Entry 8CK1 (electron microscopy, 3.90 A resolution); this record covers chains D and E of the 6 polymer chains in the assembly.

# Chain D
Protein: Tail fibers Dpo36
Organism: Bacteriophage sp
Chain sequence (828 residues; each row starts with the number of its first residue):
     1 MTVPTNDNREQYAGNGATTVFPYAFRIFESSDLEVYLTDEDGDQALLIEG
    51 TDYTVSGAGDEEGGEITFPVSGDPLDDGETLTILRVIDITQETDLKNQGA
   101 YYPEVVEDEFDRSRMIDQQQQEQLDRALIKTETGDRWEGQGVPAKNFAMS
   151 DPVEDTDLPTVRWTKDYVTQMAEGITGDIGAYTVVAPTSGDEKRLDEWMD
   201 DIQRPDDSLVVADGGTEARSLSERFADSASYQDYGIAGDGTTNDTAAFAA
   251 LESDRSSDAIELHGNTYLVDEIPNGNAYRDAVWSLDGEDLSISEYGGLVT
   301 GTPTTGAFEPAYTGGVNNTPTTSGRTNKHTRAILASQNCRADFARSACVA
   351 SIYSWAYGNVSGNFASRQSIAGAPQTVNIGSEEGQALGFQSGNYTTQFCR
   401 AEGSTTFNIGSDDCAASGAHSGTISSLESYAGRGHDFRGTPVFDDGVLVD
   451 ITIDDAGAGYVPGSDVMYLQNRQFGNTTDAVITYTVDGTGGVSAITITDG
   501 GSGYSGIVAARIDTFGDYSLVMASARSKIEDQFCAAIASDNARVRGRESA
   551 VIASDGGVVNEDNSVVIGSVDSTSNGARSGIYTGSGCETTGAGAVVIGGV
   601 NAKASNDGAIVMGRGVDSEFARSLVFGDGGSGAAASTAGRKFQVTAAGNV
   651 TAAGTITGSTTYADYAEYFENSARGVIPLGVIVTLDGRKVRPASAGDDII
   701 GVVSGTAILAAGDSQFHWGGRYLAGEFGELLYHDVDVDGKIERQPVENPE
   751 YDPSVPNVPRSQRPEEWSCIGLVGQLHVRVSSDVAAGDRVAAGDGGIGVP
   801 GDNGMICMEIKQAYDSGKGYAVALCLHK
Disordered / not traced: 1, 128-828

# Chain E
Protein: Connector Protein
Organism: Bacteriophage sp
Chain sequence (222 residues; each row starts with the number of its first residue):
     1 MPSKVDICNRALSNTGTDITIASLTEKSKEARLCQQWYDATLASLLRTYQ
    51 WAFAQRRVTLALIGVGPAGWRHKYRYPTDAITIHDVFTADTYPDGASEFT
   101 DGRYRQIFQIASDGEGGRLVLANCEDAMCRYTSDIEDPNLMPPDFSTALE
   151 MMLAKNIAMPMTGNPGLMTVLAQQAASLVSDAIARDQNEGYRNPLPYASW
   201 TRANIGDSYPDDDHLPHRGGRR
Disordered / not traced: 1, 208-222
Disulfides: Cys8-Cys34
Reported in the primary citation:
  - conformationally variable residues (loop rearrangement): Asn14 to Lys29

# Interface between chain D and chain E
Residue-residue contacts (15):
  Glu29(D) - Gln35(E)
  Glu92(D) - Ser3(E)
  Glu92(D) - Lys4(E)
  Glu92(D) - Val5(E)
  Thr93(D) - Ala22(E)
  Thr93(D) - Ser23(E)
  Asp94(D) - Val5(E)
  Asp94(D) - Asn9(E)
  Asp94(D) - Ala22(E)  hydrogen bond (backbone-backbone)
  Gly99(D) - Thr20(E)
  Tyr102(D) - Glu26(E)
  Glu104(D) - Lys27(E)
  Val105(D) - Ser23(E)
  Val105(D) - Glu26(E)
  Asp108(D) - Thr25(E)
Also at the interface, not in a pair above, chain D (11 interface residues in all): Asn97, Arg112
Also at the interface, not in a pair above, chain E (12 interface residues in all): Asp6

# Summary
11 residues of chain D and 12 residues of chain E are in contact; the contacts include 1 hydrogen bond. Its
one hydrogen bond, Asp94(D)-Ala22(E), is backbone to backbone. The paper reports conformational variability at
Asn14(E).
Chain D is Tail fibers Dpo36 and chain E is Connector Protein, both from Bacteriophage sp; the structure,
Carin 1 bacteriophage tail, connector and tail fibers assembly, was determined by electron microscopy,
deposited together with 8CJZ and 8CK0.
